Entry 3TGU (X-ray diffraction, 2.70 A resolution); this record covers chains A and G of the 20 polymer chains in the assembly.

Chain A:
Molecule: Mitochondrial ubiquinol-cytochrome-c reductase complex core protein i
Source organism: Gallus gallus
Notes: EC 1.10.2.2
UniProt: D0VX31 (D0VX31_CHICK); residues 1-446 here = UniProt positions 1-446
Amino-acid sequence (446 residues; each row starts with the number of its first residue):
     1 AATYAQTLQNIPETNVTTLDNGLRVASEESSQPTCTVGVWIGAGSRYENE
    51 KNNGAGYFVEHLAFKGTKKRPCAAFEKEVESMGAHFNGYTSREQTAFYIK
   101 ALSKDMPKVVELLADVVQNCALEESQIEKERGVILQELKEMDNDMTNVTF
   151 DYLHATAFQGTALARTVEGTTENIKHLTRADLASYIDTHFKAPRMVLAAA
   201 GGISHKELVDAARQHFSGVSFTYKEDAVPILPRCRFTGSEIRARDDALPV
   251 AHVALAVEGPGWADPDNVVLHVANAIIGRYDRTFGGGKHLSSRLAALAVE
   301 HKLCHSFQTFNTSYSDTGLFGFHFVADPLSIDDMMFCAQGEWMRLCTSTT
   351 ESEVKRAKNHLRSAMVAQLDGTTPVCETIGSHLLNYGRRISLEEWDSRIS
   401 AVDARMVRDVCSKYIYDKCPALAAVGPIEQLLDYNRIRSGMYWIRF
Disordered / not traced: 1, 445-446

Chain G:
Molecule: Mitochondrial ubiquinol-cytochrome c reductase ubiquinone-binding protein qp-c
Source organism: Gallus gallus
Notes: EC 1.10.2.2
UniProt: D0VX32 (D0VX32_CHICK); numbering as in UniProt (aligned over 1-81)
Amino-acid sequence (81 residues; each row starts with the number of its first residue):
     1 GIHFGNLARVRHIITYSLSPFEQRAIPNIFSDALPNVWRRFSSQVFKVAP
    51 PFLGAYLLYSWGTQEFERLKRKNPADYENDQ
Disordered / not traced: 1

Interface between chain A and chain G:
Contacting residue pairs (42; chain A residue first):
  Q159(A) - L18(G)
  F236(A) - E22(G)
  T237(A) - E22(G)
  G238(A) - L18(G)
  G238(A) - S19(G)  hydrogen bond (backbone-backbone)
  G238(A) - E22(G)
  S239(A) - S17(G)
  S239(A) - L18(G)
  E240(A) - T15(G)
  E240(A) - Y16(G)
  E240(A) - S17(G)  hydrogen bond (backbone-backbone)
  I241(A) - I14(G)  hydrophobic
  I241(A) - T15(G)
  I241(A) - Y16(G)  hydrophobic
  R242(A) - I13(G)
  R242(A) - I14(G)
  R242(A) - T15(G)  hydrogen bond (backbone-backbone)
  A243(A) - I13(G)
  R244(A) - A8(G)  hydrogen bond (side chain-backbone)
  R244(A) - V10(G)
  R244(A) - R11(G)
  R244(A) - H12(G)  hydrogen bond (backbone-backbone)
  R244(A) - I13(G)  hydrogen bond (backbone-backbone)
  D245(A) - V10(G)
  D245(A) - R11(G)  salt bridge
  D246(A) - A8(G)
  D246(A) - R9(G)
  D246(A) - V10(G)  hydrogen bond (side chain-backbone)
  A247(A) - R9(G)
  A247(A) - R11(G)
  C419(A) - S19(G)  hydrogen bond
  C419(A) - F21(G)  hydrophobic
  E429(A) - F4(G)
  E429(A) - G5(G)  hydrogen bond (side chain-backbone)
  E429(A) - N6(G)  hydrogen bond (side chain-backbone)
  E429(A) - L7(G)  hydrogen bond (side chain-backbone)
  E429(A) - A8(G)
  Q430(A) - F4(G)
  L432(A) - F4(G)  hydrophobic
  Y434(A) - S19(G)
  N435(A) - P20(G)
  R438(A) - F21(G)
Interface residues without a listed pair, chain A (22 interface residues in all): Y152, L329

In short:
22 residues of chain A face 19 of chain G across their interface, with 11 hydrogen bonds and 1 salt bridge.
Among the polar pairs are D245(A)-R11(G), R244(A)-A8(G) and D246(A)-V10(G).
Here chain A is Mitochondrial ubiquinol-cytochrome-c reductase complex core protein i and chain G is
Mitochondrial ubiquinol-cytochrome c reductase ubiquinone-binding protein qp-c, both from Gallus gallus. Entry
3TGU (Cytochrome bc1 complex from chicken with pfvs-designed moa inhibitor bound) was determined by X-ray
diffraction.
